PDB entry 9HBS | electron microscopy, 3.68 A resolution | chains B and G of the 6 polymer chains in the assembly

Chain B:
Name: Tilapia Lake Virus nucleoprotein (segment 4)
Source organism: Tilapia lake virus
UniProtKB: A0A1Y9SHW7 (A0A1Y9SHW7_9VIRU); residue numbers follow UniProt; this construct covers 1-354
Amino-acid sequence (354 residues; numbered 1 to 354; the number before each row is that of its first residue):
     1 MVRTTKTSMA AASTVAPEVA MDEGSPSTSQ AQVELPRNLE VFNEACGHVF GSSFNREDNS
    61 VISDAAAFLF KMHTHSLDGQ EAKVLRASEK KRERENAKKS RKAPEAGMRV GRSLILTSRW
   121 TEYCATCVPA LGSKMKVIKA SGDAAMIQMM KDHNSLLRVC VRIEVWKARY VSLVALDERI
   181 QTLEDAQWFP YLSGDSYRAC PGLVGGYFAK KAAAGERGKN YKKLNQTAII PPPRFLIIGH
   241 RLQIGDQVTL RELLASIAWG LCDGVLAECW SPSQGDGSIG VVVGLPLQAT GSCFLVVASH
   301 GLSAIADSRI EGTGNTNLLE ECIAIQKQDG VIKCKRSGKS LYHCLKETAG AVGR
Unresolved in the structure: 1-33, 350-354

Chain G:
Molecule: 40-mer vRNA loop
Sequence (38 nucleotides; row label = number of the first residue in the row; note: 3 numbers in that range are skipped by the numbering (no residue carries them; nothing is unmodelled there)):
     1 XXXXXXXXXX XXXXXXXXXX
    24 XXXXXXXXXX XXXXXXXX
Modified positions: P5P (purine riboside-5'-monophosphate) at position 1, P5P (purine riboside-5'-monophosphate) at position 2, P5P (purine riboside-5'-monophosphate) at position 3, P5P (purine riboside-5'-monophosphate) at position 4, P5P (purine riboside-5'-monophosphate) at position 5, Y5P (1-(5-O-phosphono-beta-D-ribofuranosyl)-1,4-dihydropyrimidine) at position 6, Y5P (1-(5-O-phosphono-beta-D-ribofuranosyl)-1,4-dihydropyrimidine) at position 7, Y5P (1-(5-O-phosphono-beta-D-ribofuranosyl)-1,4-dihydropyrimidine) at position 8, P5P (purine riboside-5'-monophosphate) at position 9, Y5P (1-(5-O-phosphono-beta-D-ribofuranosyl)-1,4-dihydropyrimidine) at position 10, Y5P (1-(5-O-phosphono-beta-D-ribofuranosyl)-1,4-dihydropyrimidine) at position 11, Y5P (1-(5-O-phosphono-beta-D-ribofuranosyl)-1,4-dihydropyrimidine) at position 12, Y5P (1-(5-O-phosphono-beta-D-ribofuranosyl)-1,4-dihydropyrimidine) at position 13, Y5P (1-(5-O-phosphono-beta-D-ribofuranosyl)-1,4-dihydropyrimidine) at position 14, P5P (purine riboside-5'-monophosphate) at position 15, Y5P (1-(5-O-phosphono-beta-D-ribofuranosyl)-1,4-dihydropyrimidine) at position 16, P5P (purine riboside-5'-monophosphate) at position 17, Y5P (1-(5-O-phosphono-beta-D-ribofuranosyl)-1,4-dihydropyrimidine) at position 18, Y5P (1-(5-O-phosphono-beta-D-ribofuranosyl)-1,4-dihydropyrimidine) at position 19, Y5P (1-(5-O-phosphono-beta-D-ribofuranosyl)-1,4-dihydropyrimidine) at position 20, P5P (purine riboside-5'-monophosphate) at position 24, P5P (purine riboside-5'-monophosphate) at position 25, Y5P (1-(5-O-phosphono-beta-D-ribofuranosyl)-1,4-dihydropyrimidine) at position 26, P5P (purine riboside-5'-monophosphate) at position 27, Y5P (1-(5-O-phosphono-beta-D-ribofuranosyl)-1,4-dihydropyrimidine) at position 28, P5P (purine riboside-5'-monophosphate) at position 29, P5P (purine riboside-5'-monophosphate) at position 30, P5P (purine riboside-5'-monophosphate) at position 31, P5P (purine riboside-5'-monophosphate) at position 32, P5P (purine riboside-5'-monophosphate) at position 33, P5P (purine riboside-5'-monophosphate) at position 34, P5P (purine riboside-5'-monophosphate) at position 35, P5P (purine riboside-5'-monophosphate) at position 36, Y5P (1-(5-O-phosphono-beta-D-ribofuranosyl)-1,4-dihydropyrimidine) at position 37, Y5P (1-(5-O-phosphono-beta-D-ribofuranosyl)-1,4-dihydropyrimidine) at position 38, Y5P (1-(5-O-phosphono-beta-D-ribofuranosyl)-1,4-dihydropyrimidine) at position 39, Y5P (1-(5-O-phosphono-beta-D-ribofuranosyl)-1,4-dihydropyrimidine) at position 40, P5P (purine riboside-5'-monophosphate) at position 41

Chain B / chain G interface:
Pairs across the interface (42):
  Asn38(B) - P5P_32(G)  hydrogen bond to the phosphate
  Lys83(B) - Y5P_39(G)  phosphate contact
  Val84(B) - Y5P_38(G)  base contact
  Leu85(B) - Y5P_38(G)  base contact
  Lys91(B) - Y5P_39(G)  salt bridge to the phosphate
  Leu131(B) - Y5P_38(G)  sugar contact
  Gly132(B) - Y5P_38(G)  base contact
  Ser133(B) - Y5P_37(G)  base contact
  Lys134(B) - Y5P_37(G)  phosphate contact
  Lys136(B) - P5P_35(G)  salt bridge to the phosphate
  Lys136(B) - P5P_36(G)  phosphate contact
  Lys139(B) - P5P_34(G)  salt bridge to the phosphate
  Lys139(B) - P5P_35(G)  salt bridge to the phosphate
  Met150(B) - Y5P_37(G)  base contact
  Lys151(B) - P5P_33(G)  hydrogen bond to the phosphate
  Lys151(B) - P5P_34(G)  salt bridge to the phosphate
  Asn154(B) - P5P_36(G)  base contact
  Asn154(B) - Y5P_37(G)  base contact
  Arg158(B) - P5P_32(G)  sugar contact
  Arg158(B) - P5P_33(G)  salt bridge to the phosphate
  Arg162(B) - P5P_31(G)  salt bridge to the phosphate
  Arg179(B) - P5P_41(G)  base contact
  Tyr191(B) - P5P_41(G)  base contact
  Leu192(B) - P5P_41(G)  phosphate contact
  Ser193(B) - P5P_41(G)  hydrogen bond to the phosphate
  Gly194(B) - P5P_41(G)  hydrogen bond to the phosphate
  Asp195(B) - Y5P_39(G)  phosphate contact
  Arg198(B) - P5P_36(G)  sugar contact
  Arg198(B) - Y5P_37(G)  hydrogen bond to the sugar
  Arg198(B) - Y5P_39(G)  salt bridge to the phosphate
  Tyr207(B) - Y5P_40(G)  base contact
  Tyr207(B) - P5P_41(G)  base contact
  Phe208(B) - Y5P_39(G)  sugar contact
  Phe208(B) - Y5P_40(G)  sugar contact
  Phe208(B) - P5P_41(G)  phosphate contact
  Lys219(B) - P5P_9(G)  hydrogen bond to the sugar
  Asn220(B) - P5P_34(G)  base contact
  Asn220(B) - P5P_35(G)  base contact
  Lys223(B) - P5P_29(G)  salt bridge to the phosphate
  Asn225(B) - P5P_29(G)  hydrogen bond to the phosphate
  Asn225(B) - P5P_30(G)  hydrogen bond to the phosphate
  Arg241(B) - P5P_30(G)  sugar contact
Other interface residues (no listed pair), chain B (35 interface residues in all): Arg86, Met135, Ser155, Gly206, Gln288

Summary:
35 residues of chain B face 14 of chain G across their interface, with 8 hydrogen bonds and 9 salt bridges.
Among the polar pairs are Arg198(B)-Y5P_37(G), Lys219(B)-P5P_9(G) and Asn38(B)-P5P_32(G).
Chain B is Tilapia Lake Virus nucleoprotein (segment 4) (Tilapia lake virus) and chain G is a 40-mer vRNA
loop; the structure, TiLV-NP tetramer (pseudo-C2), was determined by electron microscopy (same publication as
9HBR, 9HBT, 9HBU, 9HBV, 9HBW, 9HBX, 9HBY and 9HBZ).
